Entry 4NHH (X-ray diffraction, 6.50 A resolution (low resolution: residue-level contacts below are approximate; hydrogen-bond / salt-bridge calls are withheld)); this record covers chains L and M of the 12 polymer chains in the assembly.

# Chain L
Protein: 2G12 IgG dimer light chain
Source organism: Homo sapiens
Chain sequence (213 residues; numbered 2 to 214; the number before each row is that of its first residue):
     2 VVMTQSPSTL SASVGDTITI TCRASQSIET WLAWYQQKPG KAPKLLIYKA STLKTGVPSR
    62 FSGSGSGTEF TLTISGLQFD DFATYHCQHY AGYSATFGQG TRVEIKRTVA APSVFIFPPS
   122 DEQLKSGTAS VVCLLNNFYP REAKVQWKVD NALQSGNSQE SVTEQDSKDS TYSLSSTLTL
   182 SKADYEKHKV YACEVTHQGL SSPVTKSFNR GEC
Unresolved in the structure: 213-214
Disulfides: Cys23-Cys88, Cys134-Cys194

# Chain M
Protein: Hepatitis B virus receptor binding protein
Source organism: Homo sapiens
Reference sequence: Q6PYX1 (Q6PYX1_HUMAN); aligned to UniProt positions 140-368 over residues 1-247 (the alignment contains insertions or deletions, so no single offset holds)
Chain sequence (229 residues; row label = number of the first residue in the row; note: 20 numbers in that range are skipped by the numbering (no residue carries them; nothing is unmodelled there); a row labelled like 82A-82B holds insertion residues (82A, then the next letters in order)):
     1 EVQLVESGGG LVKAGGSLIL SCGVSNFRIS AHTMNWVRRV PGGGLEWVAS ISSSTYRDYA
    61 DAVKGRFTVS RDDLEDFVYL QM
82A-82B HK
    83 RVEDTAIYYC ARKGSDRLDA WGPGTVVTVS PASTKGPSVF PLA
   134 PSGTAALGCL VKDYFPEPVT V
   156 SW
   162 NSGALTSG
   171 VHTFPAVLQS
   182 SGLYSLSSVV TVPSSSLGT
   203 Q
   205 TYICNVNHKP SNTKVDKK
   225 VEPKSCDKTS TCPPCPAPEL LGG
Unresolved in the structure: 82A-82B, 134-135, 229-247
Sequence notes: conflict Glu1 (Ser140 in Q6PYX1), Gln3 (Phe142 in Q6PYX1), Gly10 (Phe144 in Q6PYX1), 82 further conflict positions vs the reference (Q6PYX1) not listed; expression tag (5-9, 25-26, 31, 37-38, 41-42, 47, 58-62, 70-73, 77-78, 81, 83-84, 86-89, 93-94, 103-104, 106, 115-116, 188-191, 200, 213-215, 218-222, 225-226, 230-232, 238-245)
Disulfides: Cys22-Cys92, Cys142-Cys208

# Chain L / chain M interface
Residue-residue contacts (37; chain L residue first):
  Phe116(L) - Ala138(M)
  Phe116(L) - Ala139(M)
  Phe116(L) - Thr192(M)
  Phe118(L) - Leu124(M)
  Phe118(L) - Ala125(M)
  Phe118(L) - Ala139(M)
  Phe118(L) - Leu140(M)
  Pro119(L) - Leu124(M)
  Ser121(L) - Phe122(M)
  Ser121(L) - Pro123(M)
  Ser121(L) - Lys228(M)
  Asp122(L) - Lys228(M)
  Glu123(L) - Val121(M)
  Glu123(L) - Phe122(M)
  Glu123(L) - Lys221(M)
  Gln124(L) - Phe122(M)
  Gln124(L) - Lys145(M)
  Ser131(L) - Leu143(M)
  Ser131(L) - Lys145(M)
  Val133(L) - Leu124(M)
  Leu135(L) - Phe174(M)
  Leu135(L) - Val190(M)
  Asn137(L) - His172(M)
  Asn137(L) - Thr192(M)
  Asn138(L) - His172(M)
  Gln160(L) - Val177(M)
  Gln160(L) - Leu178(M)
  Gln160(L) - Gln179(M)
  Glu161(L) - Val177(M)
  Ser162(L) - Phe174(M)
  Ser162(L) - Pro175(M)
  Val163(L) - Pro175(M)
  Ser174(L) - His172(M)
  Ser174(L) - Phe174(M)
  Leu175(L) - Phe174(M)
  Ser176(L) - Phe174(M)
  Ser176(L) - Ser188(M)
Interface residues without a listed pair, chain L (23 interface residues in all): Pro120, Thr129, Thr164, Thr178
Interface residues without a listed pair, chain M (25 interface residues in all): Thr137, Gly141, Thr173, Ala176

# In short
23 residues of chain L and 25 residues of chain M are in contact.
Here chain L is 2G12 IgG dimer light chain and chain M is Hepatitis B virus receptor binding protein, both
from Homo sapiens. Entry 4NHH (Structure of 2G12 IgG Dimer) was determined by X-ray diffraction (same
publication as 4NHG).
